Entry 4A3C (X-ray diffraction, 3.50 A resolution); this record covers chains B and C of the 15 polymer chains in the assembly.

Chain B:
Protein: DNA-directed RNA polymerase II subunit RPB2
From: Saccharomyces cerevisiae
Notes: EC 2.7.7.6
UniProt: P08518 (RPB2_YEAST); residues 1-1224 here = UniProt positions 1-1224
Chain sequence (1224 residues; row label = number of the first residue in the row):
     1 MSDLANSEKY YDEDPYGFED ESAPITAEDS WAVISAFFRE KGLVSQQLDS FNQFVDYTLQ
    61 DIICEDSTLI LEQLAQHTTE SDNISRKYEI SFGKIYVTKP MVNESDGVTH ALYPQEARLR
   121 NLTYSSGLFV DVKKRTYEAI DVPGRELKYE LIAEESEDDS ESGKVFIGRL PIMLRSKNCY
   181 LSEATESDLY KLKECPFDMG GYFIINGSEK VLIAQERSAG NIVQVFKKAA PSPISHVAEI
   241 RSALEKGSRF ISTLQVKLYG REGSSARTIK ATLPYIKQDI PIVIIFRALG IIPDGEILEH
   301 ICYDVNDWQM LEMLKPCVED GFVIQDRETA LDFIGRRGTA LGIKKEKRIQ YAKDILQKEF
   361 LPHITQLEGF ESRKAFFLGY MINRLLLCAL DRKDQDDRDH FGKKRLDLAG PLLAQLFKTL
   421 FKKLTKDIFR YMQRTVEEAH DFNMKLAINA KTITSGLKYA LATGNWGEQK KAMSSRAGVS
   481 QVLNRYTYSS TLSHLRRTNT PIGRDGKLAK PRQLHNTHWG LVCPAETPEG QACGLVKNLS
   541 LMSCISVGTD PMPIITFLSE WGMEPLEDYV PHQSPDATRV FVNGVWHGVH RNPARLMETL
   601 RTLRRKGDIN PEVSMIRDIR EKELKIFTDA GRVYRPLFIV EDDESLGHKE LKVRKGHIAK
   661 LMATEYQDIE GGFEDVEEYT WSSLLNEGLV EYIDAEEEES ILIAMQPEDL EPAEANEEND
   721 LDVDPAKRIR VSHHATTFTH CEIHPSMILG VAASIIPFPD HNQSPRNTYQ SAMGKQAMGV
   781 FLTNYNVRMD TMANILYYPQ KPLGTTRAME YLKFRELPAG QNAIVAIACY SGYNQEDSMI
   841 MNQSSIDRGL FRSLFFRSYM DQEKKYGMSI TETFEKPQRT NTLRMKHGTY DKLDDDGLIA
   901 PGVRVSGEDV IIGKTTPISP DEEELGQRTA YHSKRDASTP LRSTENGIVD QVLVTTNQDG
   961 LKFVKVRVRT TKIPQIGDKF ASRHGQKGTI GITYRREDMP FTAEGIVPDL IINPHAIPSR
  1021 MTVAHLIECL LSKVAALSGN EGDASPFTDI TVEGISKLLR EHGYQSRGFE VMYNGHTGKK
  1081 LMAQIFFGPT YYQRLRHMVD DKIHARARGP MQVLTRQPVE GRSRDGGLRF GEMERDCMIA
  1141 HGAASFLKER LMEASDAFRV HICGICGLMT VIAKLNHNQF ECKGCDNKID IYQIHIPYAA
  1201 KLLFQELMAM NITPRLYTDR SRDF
Disordered / not traced: 1-19, 71-89, 135-163, 438-445, 503-508, 669-677, 716-721, 920-932
Metal / ion sites: Zn2+: Cys1163, Cys1166, Cys1182, Cys1185

Chain C:
Protein: DNA-directed RNA polymerase II subunit RPB3
From: Saccharomyces cerevisiae
UniProt: P16370 (RPB3_YEAST); numbering as in UniProt (aligned over 1-318)
Chain sequence (318 residues; each row starts with the number of its first residue):
     1 MSEEGPQVKI REASKDNVDF ILSNVDLAMA NSLRRVMIAE IPTLAIDSVE VETNTTVLAD
    61 EFIAHRLGLI PLQSMDIEQL EYSRDCFCED HCDKCSVVLT LQAFGESEST TNVYSKDLVI
   121 VSNLMGRNIG HPIIQDKEGN GVLICKLRKG QELKLTCVAK KGIAKEHAKW GPAAAIEFEY
   181 DPWNKLKHTD YWYEQDSAKE WPQSKNCEYE DPPNEGDPFD YKAQADTFYM NVESVGSIPV
   241 DQVVVRGIDT LQKKVASILL ALTQMDQDKV NFASGDNNTA SNMLGSNEDV MMTGAEQDPY
   301 SNASQMGNTG SGGYDNAW
Disordered / not traced: 1-2, 269-318
Metal / ion sites: Zn2+: Cys86, Cys88, Cys92, Cys95
Curated features (UniProtKB/Swiss-Prot):
  - binding site (Zn(2+)): Cys86, Cys88, Cys92, Cys95
  - modified residue: Ser2 (N-acetylserine)
  - natural variant: Ala30 (A30D: In mutant RPB3-1)
  - mutagenesis: Lys9 (K9E: Transcript termination readthrough)

Chain B / chain C interface:
Residue-residue contacts (86):
  Asn786(B) - Val57(C)
  Tyr797(B) - Glu61(C)
  Tyr797(B) - Phe62(C)
  Tyr798(B) - Phe62(C)  hydrophobic
  Tyr798(B) - His65(C)
  Tyr798(B) - Arg66(C)  hydrogen bond
  Ser844(B) - Ala168(C)
  Asp847(B) - His65(C)  hydrogen bond (backbone-side chain)
  Asp847(B) - His167(C)
  Asp847(B) - Ala168(C)  hydrogen bond (side chain-backbone)
  Arg848(B) - His65(C)
  Arg848(B) - Leu69(C)
  Arg848(B) - Ala168(C)
  Gly849(B) - His65(C)
  Arg852(B) - His65(C)
  Arg969(B) - Ala59(C)
  Arg969(B) - Asp60(C)  salt bridge
  Arg969(B) - Glu61(C)  salt bridge
  Thr970(B) - Glu61(C)
  Thr971(B) - Glu61(C)  hydrogen bond
  Arg995(B) - Ala164(C)
  Arg995(B) - Lys165(C)
  Arg996(B) - Arg34(C)  hydrogen bond (backbone-side chain)
  Arg996(B) - Ile38(C)
  Arg996(B) - Ala173(C)
  Arg996(B) - Ala174(C)  hydrogen bond (side chain-backbone)
  Arg996(B) - Ala175(C)
  Glu997(B) - Arg34(C)
  Glu997(B) - Arg35(C)  hydrogen bond (backbone-side chain)
  Glu997(B) - Ile38(C)
  Glu997(B) - Ala39(C)
  Asp998(B) - Arg35(C)  salt bridge
  Met999(B) - Arg34(C)
  Phe1001(B) - Arg34(C)
  Phe1001(B) - Phe178(C)  hydrophobic
  Ala1003(B) - Glu177(C)
  Ala1003(B) - Phe178(C)  hydrogen bond (backbone-backbone)
  Ala1003(B) - Glu179(C)
  Glu1004(B) - Glu177(C)
  Gly1005(B) - Ala175(C)
  Gly1005(B) - Ile176(C)
  Gly1005(B) - Glu177(C)
  Arg1060(B) - Lys199(C)  hydrogen bond (side chain-backbone)
  Arg1060(B) - Pro202(C)
  Gly1063(B) - Pro202(C)
  Gln1065(B) - Glu200(C)  hydrogen bond (side chain-backbone)
  Gln1065(B) - Trp201(C)
  Gln1065(B) - Pro202(C)
  Arg1067(B) - Glu194(C)  salt bridge
  Phe1069(B) - Trp192(C)
  Phe1069(B) - Trp201(C)  hydrophobic
  Glu1070(B) - Trp201(C)
  Val1071(B) - Thr189(C)
  Val1071(B) - Tyr191(C)  hydrophobic
  Val1071(B) - Trp201(C)  hydrophobic
  Tyr1073(B) - Phe178(C)
  Tyr1073(B) - Glu179(C)
  Tyr1073(B) - Tyr180(C)  hydrophobic
  Gly1075(B) - Asn31(C)
  Gly1075(B) - Arg34(C)  hydrogen bond (backbone-side chain)
  Gly1075(B) - Arg35(C)  hydrogen bond (backbone-side chain)
  His1076(B) - Asn31(C)  hydrogen bond (backbone-side chain)
  Thr1077(B) - Leu27(C)
  Thr1077(B) - Asn31(C)  hydrogen bond (backbone-side chain)
  Gly1078(B) - Leu27(C)
  Gly1078(B) - Asn31(C)
  Gly1078(B) - Phe178(C)
  Gly1078(B) - Tyr180(C)
  Lys1079(B) - Leu27(C)
  Lys1079(B) - Tyr180(C)
  Lys1079(B) - His188(C)
  Lys1080(B) - Tyr180(C)  hydrogen bond (backbone-side chain)
  Lys1080(B) - Asp181(C)  salt bridge
  Lys1080(B) - Asn184(C)  hydrogen bond
  Lys1080(B) - His188(C)
  Leu1081(B) - His188(C)
  Leu1081(B) - Thr189(C)  hydrogen bond (backbone-side chain)
  Met1082(B) - Lys187(C)
  Met1082(B) - His188(C)
  Met1082(B) - Thr189(C)
  Met1082(B) - Asp190(C)  hydrogen bond (backbone-backbone)
  Gln1084(B) - Thr189(C)  hydrogen bond
  Gln1084(B) - Asp190(C)  hydrogen bond (side chain-backbone)
  Gln1084(B) - Tyr191(C)
  Gln1084(B) - Trp192(C)
  Gln1084(B) - Trp201(C)
Also at the interface, not in a pair above, chain B (40 interface residues in all): Tyr785, Leu854, Tyr1064
Also at the interface, not in a pair above, chain C (40 interface residues in all): Ala28

Overview:
Chain B and chain C each contribute 40 residues to their interface, with 20 hydrogen bonds and 5 salt bridges.
Polar pairs include Arg969(B)-Asp60(C), Arg969(B)-Glu61(C) and Asp998(B)-Arg35(C). From UniProt: 4
Zn2+-binding residues and one mutagenesis site on chain C.
Chain B is DNA-directed RNA polymerase II subunit RPB2 and chain C is DNA-directed RNA polymerase II subunit
RPB3, both from Saccharomyces cerevisiae; the structure, RNA Polymerase II initial transcribing complex with a
5nt DNA-RNA hybrid, was determined by X-ray diffraction together with 4A3B, 4A3D, 4A3E, 4A3F, 4A3G, 4A3I and 4
further entries from the same study.
